Entry 8ECC (X-ray diffraction, 2.44 A resolution); this record covers chains A and E of the 6 polymer chains in the assembly.

# Chain A
Protein: Cyclic GMP-AMP synthase
Source organism: Mus musculus
Notes: EC 2.7.7.86
UniProt: Q8C6L5 (CGAS_MOUSE); residue numbers follow UniProt; this construct covers 147-507
Chain sequence (364 residues; numbered 144 to 507; the number before each row is that of its first residue):
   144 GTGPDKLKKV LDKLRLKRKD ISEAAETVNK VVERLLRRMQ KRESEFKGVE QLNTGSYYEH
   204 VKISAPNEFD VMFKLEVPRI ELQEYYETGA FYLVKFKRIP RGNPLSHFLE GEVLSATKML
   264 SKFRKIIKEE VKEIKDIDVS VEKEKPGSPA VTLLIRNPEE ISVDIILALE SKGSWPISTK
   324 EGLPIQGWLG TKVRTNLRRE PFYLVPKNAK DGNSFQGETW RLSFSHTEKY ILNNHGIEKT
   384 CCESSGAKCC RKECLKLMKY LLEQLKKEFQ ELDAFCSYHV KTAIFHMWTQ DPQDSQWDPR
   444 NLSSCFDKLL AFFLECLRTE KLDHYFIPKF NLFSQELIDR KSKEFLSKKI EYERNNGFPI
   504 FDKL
Unresolved in the structure: 144-148, 239-244, 353-358, 507
Differences from the reference sequence: expression tag (144-146)
Metal / ion sites: Mg2+: Ser199, Glu211, Asp213 (together with ATP); Zn2+: His378, Cys384, Cys385, Cys392
Small-molecule neighbours: ATP (adenosine-5'-triphosphate): Gly198, Ser199, Glu202, Lys205, Glu211, Asp213, Arg364, Ser368, Glu371, Lys402, Glu406, Ser420, Tyr421, Lys424, His467
Swiss-Prot annotation at these positions:
  - region: Lys372 to Lys395 (DNA-binding)
  - motif: Leu154 to Leu159 (Nuclear export signal), Asp281 to Ser291 (Nuclear localization signal)
  - binding site (GTP): Thr197, Asp307, Arg364 to Glu371
  - binding site (ATP): Ser199, Glu371, Lys402, Ser420 to Lys424
  - binding site (Mg(2+)): Glu211, Asp213, Asp307
  - binding site (2',3'-cGAMP): Asp213, Gly290, Asp307, Lys350, Arg364 to Ser366
  - binding site (Zn(2+)): His378, Cys384, Cys385, Cys392
  - site: Arg241 (Arginine-anchor), Asp307, Ile308 (Cleavage)
  - modified residue: Lys156 (N6-lactoyllysine), Glu176 (PolyADP-ribosyl glutamic acid), Ser199 (Phosphoserine), Tyr201 (Phosphotyrosine), Glu272 (5-glutamyl polyglutamate), Ser291 (Phosphoserine), Glu302 (5-glutamyl glutamate), Lys372 (N6-acetyllysine), Lys382 (N6-acetyllysine), Lys402 (N6-acetyllysine), Ser420 (Phosphoserine), Lys491 (N6-methyllysine)
  - lipidation (S-palmitoyl cysteine): Cys392, Cys393, Cys459
  - cross-link (Glycyl lysine isopeptide (Lys-Gly)): Lys217 (interchain with G-Cter in SUMO), Lys271 (interchain with G-Cter in ubiquitin), Lys335 (interchain with G-Cter in SUMO), Lys372 (interchain with G-Cter in SUMO), Lys382 (interchain with G-Cter in SUMO), Lys399 (interchain with G-Cter in ubiquitin), Lys402 (interchain with G-Cter in ubiquitin), Lys409 (interchain with G-Cter in ubiquitin), Lys410 (interchain with G-Cter in ubiquitin), Lys464 (interchain with G-Cter in SUMO)
  - mutagenesis: Lys156 (K156Q: Mimics lactylation; knockin mice show higher mortality following HSV-1 infection), Asn172 (N172K: Induces alteration of the DNA-binding surface and leads to decreased synthesis of cyclic GMP-AMP (cGAMP); when associated with L-180), Glu176 (E176A: Abolished poly-ADP-ribosylation by PARP1, stimulating interferon production in knockin mice), Arg180 (R180L: Induces alteration of the DNA-binding surface and leads to decreased synthesis of cyclic GMP-AMP (cGAMP); when associated with K-182), Gly198 (G198A: Abolishes stimulation of interferon production; when associated with A-199), Ser199 (S199A: Abolishes stimulation of interferon production; when associated with A-199), Tyr201 (Y201E: Phosphomimetic mutant; reduced translocation to the nucleus following treatment with etoposide), Glu211 to Asp213 (Abolished nucleotidyltransferase activity. Does not affect nuclear localization and tethering to chromatin), Glu211 (E211A: Abolishes ability to promote type-I interferon production), Asp213 (D213A: Abolishes ability to promote type-I interferon production), Lys217 (K217R: Reduced sumoylation), Arg222 (R222E: Impaired tethering to chromatin, leading to constitutive activation in the absence of DNA), 31 further mutagenesis entries in UniProt

# Chain E
Molecule: Palindromic DNA18
Sequence (18 nucleotides; row label = number of the first residue in the row):
     1 ATCTGTACAT GTACAGAT

# Interface between chain A and chain E
Residue-residue contacts - 12 pairs, chain A then chain E:
  Arg158(A) - DG16(E)  salt bridge to the phosphate
  Leu159(A) - DG16(E)  sugar contact
  Lys160(A) - DA17(E)  phosphate contact
  Arg161(A) - DA15(E)  base contact
  Arg161(A) - DG16(E)  hydrogen bond to the base
  Arg161(A) - DA17(E)  hydrogen bond to the phosphate
  Arg180(A) - DA7(E)  salt bridge to the phosphate
  His203(A) - DA15(E)  salt bridge to the phosphate
  Cys385(A) - DC14(E)  phosphate contact
  Glu386(A) - DC14(E)  phosphate contact
  Lys395(A) - DA15(E)  salt bridge to the phosphate
  Lys399(A) - DG16(E)  salt bridge to the phosphate
Interface residues without a listed pair, chain A (14 interface residues in all): Ile164, Gln183, Ser387, Lys391
Interface residues without a listed pair, chain E (6 interface residues in all): DT6

# Summary
14 residues of chain A face 6 of chain E across their interface; the contacts include 2 hydrogen bonds and 5
salt bridges. Polar contacts include Arg161(A)-DG16(E), Arg161(A)-DA17(E) and Arg158(A)-DG16(E). Ligands of
chain A: ATP.
Here chain A is Cyclic GMP-AMP synthase (Mus musculus) and chain E is Palindromic DNA18. Entry 8ECC (Structure
of Ternary Complex of cGAS with dsDNA and Bound 5-pppI(2,5)pA) was determined by X-ray diffraction.
